PDB entry 8YIN | electron microscopy, 2.74 A resolution | chains L and M of the 20 polymer chains in the assembly

Chain L:
Protein: COR1 isoform 1
Organism: Saccharomyces cerevisiae
Reference sequence: A0A6A5Q3X1 (A0A6A5Q3X1_YEASX); residues 27-457 here = UniProt positions 27-457
Sequence (431 residues; row label = number of the first residue in the row):
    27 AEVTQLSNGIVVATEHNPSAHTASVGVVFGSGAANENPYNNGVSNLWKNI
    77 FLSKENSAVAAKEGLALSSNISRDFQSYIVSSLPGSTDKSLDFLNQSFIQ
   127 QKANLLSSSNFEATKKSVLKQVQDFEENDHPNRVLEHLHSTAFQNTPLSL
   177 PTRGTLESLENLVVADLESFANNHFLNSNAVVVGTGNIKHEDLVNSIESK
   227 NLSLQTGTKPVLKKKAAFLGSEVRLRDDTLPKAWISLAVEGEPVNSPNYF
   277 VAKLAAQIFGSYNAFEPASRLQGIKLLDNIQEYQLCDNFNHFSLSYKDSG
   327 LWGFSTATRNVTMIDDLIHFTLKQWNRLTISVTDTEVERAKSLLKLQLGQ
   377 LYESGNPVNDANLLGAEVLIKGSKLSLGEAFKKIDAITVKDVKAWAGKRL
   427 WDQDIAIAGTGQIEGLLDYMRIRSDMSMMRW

Chain M:
Protein: Cytochrome b-c1 complex subunit 2, mitochondrial
Organism: Saccharomyces cerevisiae
Reference sequence: A0A6A5Q625 (A0A6A5Q625_YEASX); residues 17-368 here = UniProt positions 17-368
Sequence (352 residues; numbered 17 to 368; the number before each row is that of its first residue):
    17 LTVSARDAPTKISTLAVKVHGGSRYATKDGVAHLLNRFNFQNTNTRSALK
    67 LVRESELLGGTFKSTLDREYITLKATFLKDDLPYYVNALADVLYKTAFKP
   117 HELTESVLPAARYDYAVAEQCPVKSAEDQLYAITFRKGLGNPLLYDGVER
   167 VSLQDIKDFADKVYTKENLEVSGENVVEADLKRFVDESLLSTLPAGKSLV
   217 SKSEPKFFLGEENRVRFIGDSVAAIGIPVNKASLAQYEVLANYLTSALSE
   267 LSGLISSAKLDKFTDGGLFTLFVRDQDSAVVSSNIKKIVADLKKGKDLSP
   317 AINYTKLKNAVQNESVSSPIELNFDAVKDFKLGKFNYVAVGDVSNLPYLD
   367 EL

Chain L / chain M interface:
Residue-residue contacts (44; chain L residue first):
  Ser45(L) - Arg22(M)  hydrogen bond (backbone-side chain)
  His47(L) - Asn329(M)
  His47(L) - Glu330(M)  salt bridge
  Thr48(L) - Glu330(M)  hydrogen bond
  Lys80(L) - Ala263(M)
  Ser83(L) - Ala263(M)
  Ala84(L) - Ala263(M)
  Ala84(L) - Leu264(M)
  Ala87(L) - Leu264(M)  hydrophobic
  Ala87(L) - Tyr320(M)
  Lys88(L) - Leu264(M)
  Gly90(L) - Asn319(M)
  Gly90(L) - Leu323(M)
  Leu91(L) - Tyr320(M)
  Leu91(L) - Leu323(M)
  Ala92(L) - Leu323(M)
  Ser107(L) - Leu323(M)
  Ser108(L) - Leu323(M)
  Phe291(L) - Tyr129(M)  hydrophobic
  Glu292(L) - Arg53(M)  salt bridge
  Leu297(L) - Ala64(M)
  Leu297(L) - Leu65(M)
  Leu297(L) - Val68(M)
  Leu297(L) - Arg69(M)  hydrogen bond (backbone-side chain)
  Gln298(L) - Arg69(M)  hydrogen bond (backbone-side chain)
  Gln298(L) - Glu72(M)
  Gly299(L) - Arg69(M)
  Gly299(L) - Glu72(M)  hydrogen bond (backbone-side chain)
  Arg365(L) - Glu72(M)  salt bridge
  Arg365(L) - Leu73(M)
  Ser368(L) - Glu72(M)  hydrogen bond (side chain-backbone)
  Ser368(L) - Leu73(M)  hydrogen bond (side chain-backbone)
  Ser368(L) - Leu74(M)  hydrogen bond (side chain-backbone)
  Ser368(L) - Gly75(M)  hydrogen bond (side chain-backbone)
  Leu369(L) - Glu72(M)
  Leu372(L) - Gly75(M)
  Leu372(L) - Gly76(M)
  Gly375(L) - Ile28(M)
  Gln376(L) - Thr92(M)  hydrogen bond
  Glu379(L) - Thr26(M)
  Glu379(L) - Lys27(M)  hydrogen bond (side chain-backbone)
  Glu379(L) - Ile28(M)  hydrogen bond (side chain-backbone)
  Leu403(L) - Lys27(M)
  Phe407(L) - Leu94(M)  hydrophobic
Other interface residues (no listed pair), chain L (33 interface residues in all): Glu89, Leu109, Pro293, Ala294, Lys371, Gly404
Other interface residues (no listed pair), chain M (32 interface residues in all): Gln57, Phe93, Ser122, Ala126, Pro316, Lys322, Ala326, Val327

In short:
33 residues of chain L and 32 residues of chain M are in contact; the contacts include 12 hydrogen bonds and 3
salt bridges. Polar contacts include His47(L)-Glu330(M), Glu292(L)-Arg53(M) and Arg365(L)-Glu72(M).
Chain L is COR1 isoform 1 and chain M is Cytochrome b-c1 complex subunit 2, mitochondrial, both from
Saccharomyces cerevisiae; the structure, Cryo-EM structure of Saccharomyces cerevisiae bc1 complex in
YF23694-bound state, was determined by electron microscopy together with 8YHQ and 8ZMT from the same study.
